Entry 4JBM (X-ray diffraction, 2.22 A resolution); this record covers chains A and R of the 3 polymer chains in the assembly.

[Chain A]
Name: Interferon-inducible protein AIM2
From: Mus musculus
Notes: fragment: HIN domain
Reference sequence: Q91VJ1 (AIM2_MOUSE); residues 2-193 here correspond to UniProt positions 158-349 (UniProt number = residue number + 156)
Sequence (193 residues; numbered 1 to 193; the number before each row is that of its first residue):
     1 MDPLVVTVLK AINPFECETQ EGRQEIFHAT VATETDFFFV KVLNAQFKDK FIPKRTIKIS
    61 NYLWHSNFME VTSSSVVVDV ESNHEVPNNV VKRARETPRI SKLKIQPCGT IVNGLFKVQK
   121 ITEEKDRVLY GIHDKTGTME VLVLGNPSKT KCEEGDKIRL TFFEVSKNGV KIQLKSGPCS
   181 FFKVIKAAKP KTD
Disordered / not traced: 19-21
Sequence notes: expression tag (1)
Disulfide bonds: Cys17-Cys179
What the authors report for this chain:
  - binding site for the 12-nt DNA strand: Asn89, Lys92, Arg93, Lys157, Arg159
  - binding site for the 12-nt DNA strand (chain R): Arg95, Arg99, Lys102, Lys117, Lys135

[Chain R]
Molecule: 12-nt DNA strand
Sequence (12 nucleotides; row label = number of the first residue in the row):
     2 GGCGCGCGCG CC

[How chain A and chain R interact]
Contacting residue pairs - 7 pairs, chain A then chain R:
  Lys92(A) with DG3(R), hydrogen bond to the base; DC4(R), base contact
  Arg95(A) with DG2(R), phosphate contact
  Glu96(A) with DG3(R), phosphate contact
  Thr97(A) with DG3(R), hydrogen bond to the phosphate
  Arg99(A) with DC4(R), salt bridge to the phosphate
  Leu115(A) with DG3(R), phosphate contact
Other interface residues (no listed pair), chain A (8 interface residues in all): Lys117, Lys135
Other interface residues (no listed pair), chain R (4 interface residues in all): DG5

[Summary]
8 residues of chain A face 4 of chain R across their interface, with 2 hydrogen bonds and 1 salt bridge. Among
the polar pairs are Lys92(A)-DG3(R), Thr97(A)-DG3(R) and Arg99(A)-DC4(R). The paper reports a binding site for
the 12-nt DNA strand at Asn89(A), Lys92(A) and Arg93(A) among others; a binding site for the 12-nt DNA strand
(chain R) at Arg95(A), Arg99(A) and Lys102(A) among others.
Chain A is Interferon-inducible protein AIM2 (Mus musculus) and chain R is a 12-nt DNA strand; the structure,
Structure of murine DNA binding protein bound with ds DNA, was determined by X-ray diffraction, deposited
together with 4JBJ and 4JBK.
